Entry 4XGS (X-ray diffraction, 2.25 A resolution); this record covers chains B and D of the 6 polymer chains in the assembly.

== Chain B (and D) ==
Molecule: Ferritin
From: Escherichia coli K12
Notes: EC 1.16.3.2; chain D of this document is another copy of the same molecule, construct and numbering; everything in this record applies to it too
Reference sequence: P0A998 (FTNA_ECOLI); numbering as in UniProt (aligned over 2-165)
Amino-acid sequence (165 residues; each row starts with the number of its first residue):
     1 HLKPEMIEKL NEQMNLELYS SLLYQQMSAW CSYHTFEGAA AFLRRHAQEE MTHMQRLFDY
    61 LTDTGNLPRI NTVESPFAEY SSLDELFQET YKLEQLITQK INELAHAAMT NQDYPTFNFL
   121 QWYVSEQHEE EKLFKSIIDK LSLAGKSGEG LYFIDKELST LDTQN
Unresolved in the structure: 165 (chain D: 164-165)
Construct notes: expression tag (1); engineered mutation L93 (His in P0A998)
Ion coordination: hydroxy diiron-oxo moiety Fe: E17, E50, H53, E94, E130
Residues lining bound ligands: hydroxy diiron-oxo moiety (OFO): E17, Y24, H46, E50, H53, E94, I97, Y123, Q127, E130

== Interface between chain B and chain D ==
Contacting residue pairs (13; chain B residue first):
  T35(B) with D139(D)
  E37(B) with S136(D)
  G148(B) with L143(D)
  E149(B) with L143(D); S147(D), hydrogen bond; E149(D); G150(D)
  Y152(B) with L143(D), hydrophobic; A144(D), hydrophobic; F153(D); E157(D), hydrogen bond
  F153(B) with F153(D), hydrophobic
  K156(B) with E157(D), salt bridge
Also at the interface, not in a pair above, chain B (9 interface residues in all): F36, L151
Also at the interface, not in a pair above, chain D (11 interface residues in all): K140, I154

== Overview ==
9 residues of chain B and 11 residues of chain D are in contact, with 2 hydrogen bonds and 1 salt bridge.
Among the polar pairs are K156(B)-E157(D), E149(B)-S147(D) and Y152(B)-E157(D). Bound to chain B: hydroxy
diiron-oxo moiety.
Chain B and chain D are both Ferritin (Escherichia coli K12); the structure, Crystal structure analysis of
novel iron uptake mechanism of Gram-negative bacterial ferritin, was determined by X-ray diffraction,
deposited together with 5C6F and 4ZTT.
